Entry 8RT8 (electron microscopy, 3.05 A resolution); this record covers chains E and F of the 46 polymer chains in the assembly.

Chain E:
Name: TrwF protein
Organism: Escherichia coli
Reference sequence: O50336 (O50336_ECOLX); residues 1-266 here = UniProt positions 1-266
Chain sequence (266 residues; numbered 1 to 266; the number before each row is that of its first residue):
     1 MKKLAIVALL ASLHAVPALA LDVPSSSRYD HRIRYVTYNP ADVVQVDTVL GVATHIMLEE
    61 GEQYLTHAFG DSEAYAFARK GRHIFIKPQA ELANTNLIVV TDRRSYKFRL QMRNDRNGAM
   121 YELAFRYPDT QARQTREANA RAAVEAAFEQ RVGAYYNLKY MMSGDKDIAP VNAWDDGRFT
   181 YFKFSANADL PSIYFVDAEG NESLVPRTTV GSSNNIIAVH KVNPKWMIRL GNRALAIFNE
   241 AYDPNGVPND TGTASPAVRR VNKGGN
Unresolved in the structure: 1-20
Differences from the reference sequence: conflict D71 (Ile in O50336), S72 (Pro in O50336), E73 (Lys in O50336), A74 (Pro in O50336), Y75 (Met in O50336), A76 (Pro in O50336), F77 (Leu in O50336), A78 (Pro in O50336), R79 (Gly in O50336), K80 (Arg in O50336), G81 (Ala in O50336), R82 (Gly in O50336), H83 (Ile in O50336), I84 (Phe in O50336), F85 (Leu in O50336), I86 (Ser in O50336), K87 (Ser in O50336), P88 (Arg in O50336), Q89 (Thr in O50336)

Chain F:
Name: TrwH protein
Organism: Escherichia coli
Reference sequence: O50334 (O50334_ECOLX); residues 1-47 here = UniProt positions 1-47
Chain sequence (47 residues; row label = number of the first residue in the row):
     1 MKTIIFAILM TGLLSACASA PKPKQPSDFN REPVNKTVPV EIQRGAL
Unresolved in the structure: 1-16, 45-47

Chain E / chain F interface:
Pairs across the interface (42; chain E residue first):
  Y156(E) - I42(F)  hydrophobic
  L158(E) - N35(F)  hydrogen bond (backbone-side chain)
  L158(E) - P39(F)
  Y160(E) - P33(F)
  Y160(E) - V34(F)  hydrogen bond (backbone-backbone)
  M161(E) - R31(F)
  M161(E) - E32(F)
  M161(E) - P33(F)  hydrophobic
  M162(E) - N30(F)
  M162(E) - R31(F)
  M162(E) - E32(F)  hydrogen bond (backbone-backbone)
  M162(E) - P33(F)
  M162(E) - V34(F)  hydrophobic
  S163(E) - P26(F)
  S163(E) - S27(F)  hydrogen bond (side chain-backbone)
  S163(E) - N30(F)
  S163(E) - R31(F)
  G164(E) - P26(F)
  G164(E) - N30(F)
  D165(E) - K24(F)  salt bridge
  K166(E) - N30(F)  hydrogen bond
  K166(E) - E32(F)  salt bridge
  P170(E) - V34(F)
  V171(E) - V34(F)
  N172(E) - N35(F)
  N172(E) - T37(F)  hydrogen bond (side chain-backbone)
  N172(E) - P39(F)
  A173(E) - V34(F)
  A173(E) - N35(F)  hydrogen bond (backbone-side chain)
  W174(E) - P39(F)  hydrophobic
  W174(E) - I42(F)
  K183(E) - V40(F)
  K183(E) - E41(F)  salt bridge
  I216(E) - E41(F)
  M227(E) - P26(F)  hydrophobic
  R229(E) - P23(F)
  R229(E) - K24(F)  hydrogen bond (side chain-backbone)
  N232(E) - K24(F)
  A234(E) - K24(F)
  A234(E) - P26(F)
  A236(E) - P26(F)  hydrophobic
  F238(E) - R31(F)
Also at the interface, not in a pair above, chain E (25 interface residues in all): R233, L235, I237
Also at the interface, not in a pair above, chain F (19 interface residues in all): Q25, D28, K36, V38

Overview:
The interface between chain E and chain F involves 25 residues on one side and 19 on the other, with 8
hydrogen bonds and 3 salt bridges. Polar pairs include D165(E)-K24(F), K166(E)-E32(F) and K183(E)-E41(F).
Chain E is TrwF protein and chain F is TrwH protein, both from Escherichia coli; the structure, Conformation-C
of the full-length outer membrane core complex (TrwH/VirB7, TrwF/VirB9, TrwE/VirB10CTD) from the
fully-assembled R388 type ..., was determined by electron microscopy (same publication as 8RT4, 8RT5, 8RT6,
8RT7, 8RT9, 8RTA, 8RTB and 8RTD).
